PDB entry 5XLT | X-ray diffraction, 2.81 A resolution | chains B and E of the 6 polymer chains in the assembly

# Chain B
Name: Tubulin beta-2B chain
Organism: Bos taurus
Reference sequence: Q6B856 (TBB2B_BOVIN); numbering as in UniProt (aligned over 1-445)
Chain sequence (445 residues; row label = number of the first residue in the row):
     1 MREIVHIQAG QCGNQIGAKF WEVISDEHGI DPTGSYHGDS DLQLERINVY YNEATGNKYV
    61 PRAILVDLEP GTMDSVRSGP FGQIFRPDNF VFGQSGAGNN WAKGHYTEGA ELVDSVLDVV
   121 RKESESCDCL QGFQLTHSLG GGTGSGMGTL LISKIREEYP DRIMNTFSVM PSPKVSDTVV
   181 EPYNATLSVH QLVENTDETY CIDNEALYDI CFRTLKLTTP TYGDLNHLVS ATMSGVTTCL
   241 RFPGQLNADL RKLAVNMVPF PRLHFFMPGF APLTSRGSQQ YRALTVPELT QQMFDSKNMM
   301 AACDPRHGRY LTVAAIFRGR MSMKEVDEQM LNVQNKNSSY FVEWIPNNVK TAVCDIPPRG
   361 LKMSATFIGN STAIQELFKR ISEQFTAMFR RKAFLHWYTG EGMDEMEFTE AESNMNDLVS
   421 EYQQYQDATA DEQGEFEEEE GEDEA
Not modelled in the structure: 1, 429-445
Bound ions: Mg2+: Gln11 (together with GDP)
Residues lining bound ligands:
  - 89O ((5S,5aR,8aR,9R)-9-(3,5-dimethoxy-4-oxidanyl-phenyl)-5-oxidanyl-5a,6,8a,9-tetrahydro-5H-[2]benzofuro[6,5-f][1,3]benzodioxol-8-one): Val236, Cys239, Leu240, Leu246, Asn247, Ala248, Asp249, Lys252, Leu253, Asn256, Met257, Thr312, Val313, Ala314, Ala315, Ile316, Asn348, Lys350, Thr351, Ala352
  - GDP (guanosine-5'-diphosphate): Gly10, Gln11, Cys12, Gln15, Ile16, Asn99, Ser138, Gly140, Gly141, Gly142, Thr143, Gly144, Ser145, Val169, Pro171, Val175, Asp177, Glu181, Asn204, Leu207, Tyr222, Leu225, Asn226
Curated features (UniProtKB/Swiss-Prot):
  - motif: Met1 to Ile4 (MREI motif)
  - binding site (GTP): Gln11, Glu69, Ser138, Gly142, Thr143, Gly144, Asn204, Asn226
  - binding site (Mg(2+)): Glu69
  - modified residue: Ser40 (Phosphoserine), Thr55 (Phosphothreonine), Lys58 (N6-acetyllysine), Ser172 (Phosphoserine), Thr285 (Phosphothreonine), Thr290 (Phosphothreonine), Arg318 (Omega-N-methylarginine), Glu438 (5-glutamyl polyglutamate)
  - cross-link (Glycyl lysine isopeptide (Lys-Gly)): Lys58 (interchain with G-Cter in ubiquitin), Lys324 (interchain with G-Cter in ubiquitin)

# Chain E
Name: Stathmin-4
Organism: Rattus norvegicus
Reference sequence: P63043 (STMN4_RAT); residues 5-145 here correspond to UniProt positions 49-189 (UniProt number = residue number + 44)
Chain sequence (143 residues; each row starts with the number of its first residue):
     3 MADMEVIELN KCTSGQSFEV ILKPPSFDGV PEFNASLPRR RDPSLEEIQK KLEAAEERRK
    63 YQEAELLKHL AEKREHEREV IQKAIEENNN FIKMAKEKLA QKMESNKENR EAHLAAMLER
   123 LQEKDKHAEE VRKNKELKEE ASR
Not modelled in the structure: 3-5, 29-43, 142-145
Differences from the reference sequence: expression tag (3-4)
Curated features (UniProtKB/Swiss-Prot):
  - modified residue: Ser46 (Phosphoserine)

# Chain B / chain E interface
Pairs across the interface (25):
  Tyr106(B) - His78(E)  hydrogen bond
  Tyr106(B) - Glu79(E)
  Tyr106(B) - Val82(E)  hydrophobic
  Tyr106(B) - Ile83(E)
  Leu150(B) - Glu79(E)
  Ser153(B) - Leu72(E)
  Ser153(B) - Lys75(E)
  Ser153(B) - Arg76(E)  hydrogen bond
  Lys154(B) - Arg76(E)
  Lys154(B) - Glu79(E)  salt bridge
  Arg156(B) - Leu68(E)
  Glu157(B) - Leu69(E)
  Glu157(B) - Leu72(E)
  Glu157(B) - Arg76(E)  salt bridge
  Pro160(B) - Leu68(E)  hydrophobic
  Gln191(B) - Lys75(E)  hydrogen bond
  Asn195(B) - Lys75(E)
  Thr399(B) - Glu89(E)
  Glu401(B) - Val82(E)
  Glu401(B) - Ala86(E)
  Gly402(B) - Val82(E)
  Gly402(B) - Lys85(E)
  Gly402(B) - Ala86(E)
  Asp404(B) - Lys85(E)  salt bridge
  Glu407(B) - His78(E)  salt bridge
Interface residues without a listed pair, chain B (18 interface residues in all): His105, Thr107, Gly400, Met403
Interface residues without a listed pair, chain E (13 interface residues in all): Glu65

# Summary
Chain B and chain E form an interface of 18 and 13 residues respectively, with 3 hydrogen bonds and 4 salt
bridges. Polar contacts include Lys154(B)-Glu79(E), Glu157(B)-Arg76(E) and Asp404(B)-Lys85(E). Ligands of
chain B: GDP and compound 89O.
Here chain B is Tubulin beta-2B chain (Bos taurus) and chain E is Stathmin-4 (Rattus norvegicus). Entry 5XLT
(The crystal structure of tubulin in complex with 4'-demethylepipodophyllotoxin) was determined by X-ray
diffraction.
